PDB entry 7L09 | electron microscopy, 3.10 A resolution | chains A and B of the 7 polymer chains in the assembly

== Chain A (and B) ==
Name: Spike glycoprotein
From: Severe acute respiratory syndrome coronavirus 2
Notes: chain B of this document is another copy of the same molecule, construct and numbering; everything in this record applies to it too
Reference sequence: P0DTC2 (SPIKE_SARS2); residue numbers follow UniProt; this construct covers 27-1147
Chain sequence (1121 residues; numbered 27 to 1147; the number before each row is that of its first residue):
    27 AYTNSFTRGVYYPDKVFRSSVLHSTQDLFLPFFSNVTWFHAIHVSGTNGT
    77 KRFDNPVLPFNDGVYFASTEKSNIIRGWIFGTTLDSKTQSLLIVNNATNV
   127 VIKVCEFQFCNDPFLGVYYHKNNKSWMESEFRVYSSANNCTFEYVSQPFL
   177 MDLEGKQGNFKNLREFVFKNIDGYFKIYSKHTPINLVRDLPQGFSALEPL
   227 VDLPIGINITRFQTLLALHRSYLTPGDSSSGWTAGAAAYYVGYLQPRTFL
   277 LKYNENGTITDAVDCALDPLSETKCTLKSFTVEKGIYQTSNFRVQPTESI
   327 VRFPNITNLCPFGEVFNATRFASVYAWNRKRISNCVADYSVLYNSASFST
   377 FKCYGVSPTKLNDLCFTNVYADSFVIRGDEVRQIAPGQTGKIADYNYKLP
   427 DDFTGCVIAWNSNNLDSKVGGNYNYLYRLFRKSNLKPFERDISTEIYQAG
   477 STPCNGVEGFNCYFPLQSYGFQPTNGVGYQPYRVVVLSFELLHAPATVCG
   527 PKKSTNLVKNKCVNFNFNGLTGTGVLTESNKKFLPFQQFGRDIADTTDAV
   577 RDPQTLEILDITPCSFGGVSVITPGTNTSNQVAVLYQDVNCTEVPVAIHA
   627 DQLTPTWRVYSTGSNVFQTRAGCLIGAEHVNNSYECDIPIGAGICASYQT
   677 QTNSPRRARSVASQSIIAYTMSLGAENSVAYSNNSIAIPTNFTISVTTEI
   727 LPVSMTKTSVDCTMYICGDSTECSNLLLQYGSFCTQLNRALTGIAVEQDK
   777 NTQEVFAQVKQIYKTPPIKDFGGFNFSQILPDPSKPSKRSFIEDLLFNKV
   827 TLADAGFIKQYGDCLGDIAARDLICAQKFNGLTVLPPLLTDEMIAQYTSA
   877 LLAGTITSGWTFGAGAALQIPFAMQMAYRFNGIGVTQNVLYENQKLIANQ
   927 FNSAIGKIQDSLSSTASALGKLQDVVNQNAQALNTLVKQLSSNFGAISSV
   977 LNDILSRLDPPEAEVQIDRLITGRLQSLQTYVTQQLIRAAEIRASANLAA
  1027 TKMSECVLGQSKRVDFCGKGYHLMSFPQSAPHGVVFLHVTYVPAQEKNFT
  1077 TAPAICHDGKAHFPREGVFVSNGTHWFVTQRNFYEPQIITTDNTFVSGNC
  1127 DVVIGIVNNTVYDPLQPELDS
Not modelled in the structure: 70-79, 144-164, 173-185, 246-262, 445-446, 455-461, 469-488, 502, 621-640, 677-688, 828-853
Construct notes: conflict P986 (Lys in P0DTC2), P987 (Val in P0DTC2)
Curated features (UniProtKB/Swiss-Prot):
  - region: N280 to C301 (Putative superantigen), R403 to D405 (Integrin-binding motif), N448 to F456 (Immunodominant HLA epitope recognized by the CD8+), P681 to A684 (Putative superantigen), S816 to Y837 (Fusion peptide 1), K835 to F855 (Fusion peptide 2)
  - site (Cleavage): R685, S686, R815, S816
  - glycosylation: N61 (N-linked (GlcNAc...) (hybrid) asparagine), N74 (N-linked (GlcNAc...) (complex) asparagine), N122 (N-linked (GlcNAc...) (hybrid) asparagine), N149 (N-linked (GlcNAc...) (complex) asparagine), N165 (N-linked (GlcNAc...) (complex) asparagine), N234 (N-linked (GlcNAc...) (high mannose) asparagine), N282 (N-linked (GlcNAc...) (complex) asparagine), T323 (O-linked (GalNAc) threonine), S325 (O-linked (HexNAc...) serine), N331 (N-linked (GlcNAc...) (complex) asparagine), N343 (N-linked (GlcNAc...) (complex) asparagine), N603 (N-linked (GlcNAc...) (hybrid) asparagine), N616 (N-linked (GlcNAc...) (complex) asparagine), N657 (N-linked (GlcNAc...) (complex) asparagine), T676 (O-linked (GlcNAc...) threonine), T678 (O-linked (GlcNAc...) threonine), N709 (N-linked (GlcNAc...) (high mannose) asparagine), N717 (N-linked (GlcNAc...) (hybrid) asparagine), N801 (N-linked (GlcNAc...) (hybrid) asparagine), N1074 (N-linked (GlcNAc...) (hybrid) asparagine) and 2 more in UniProt
  - natural variant: Q52 (Q52H: In strain: Omicron/EG.5.1), A67 (A67V: In strain: Eta/B.1.525, Omicron/BA.1), H69 to V70 (deletion: In strain: Alpha/B.1.1.7, Eta/B.1.525 and 5 more), G75 (G75V: In strain: Lambda/C.37), T76 (T76I: In strain: Lambda/C.37), D80 (D80A: In strain: Beta/B.1.351), V83 (V83A: In strain: Omicron/XBB.1.5, Omicron/EG.5.1), T95 (T95I: In strain: Iota/B.1.526, Mu/B.1.621 and 2 more), R102 (R102I: In strain: A23.1), D138 (D138Y: In strain: Gamma/P.1), G142 to Y145 (sequence variant, change not given here; In strain: Omicron/BA.1), G142 (G142D: In strain: Kappa/B.1.617.1, Omicron/BA.2 and 7 more), 74 further natural variant entries in UniProt
  - mutagenesis: H69 to V70 (Increased incorporation of cleaved spike into virions), N121 (N121Q: Partial loss of biliverdin affinity), R190 (R190K: Partial loss of biliverdin affinity), N234 (N234Q: Increased resistance to neutralizing antibodies), N331 (N331Q: Reduced viral infectivity), N343 (N343Q: Reduced viral infectivity), L452 (L452R: Increased resistance to neutralizing antibodies. Decreases HLA binding to NF9 epitope. Increased binding affinity to human ACE2), Y453 (Y453F: Decreased HLA binding to NF9 epitope. Increased binding affinity to human ACE2), A475 (A475V: Increased resistance to neutralizing antibodies), V483 (V483A: Increased resistance to neutralizing antibodies), E484 (E484D: Increased replication in human TMEM106B overexpressing cells), F490 (F490L: Increased resistance to neutralizing antibodies and human covalescent sera neutralization), 14 further mutagenesis entries in UniProt
Disulfide bonds: C131-C166, C291-C301, C336-C361, C379-C432, C391-C525, C538-C590, C617-C649, C662-C671, C738-C760, C743-C749, C1032-C1043, C1082-C1126
Glycans and other covalent adducts: N-acetylglucosamine (NAG) linked to N61, N122, N165, N282, N331, N343, N616, N657, N709, N1074, N1098; glycan linked to N717, N801
What the authors report for this chain:
  - mutagenesis - N709A: decreased binding to 2G12 heavy chain
  - binding site for N-acetylglucosamine: Q926

== How chain A and chain B interact ==
Pairs across the interface (183; chain A residue first):
  Q314(A) - S735(B)
  N317(A) - D737(B)
  R319(A) - M740(B)
  R319(A) - D745(B)  salt bridge
  R355(A) - Y200(B)  hydrogen bond
  G381(A) - L984(B)
  V382(A) - R983(B)
  S383(A) - R983(B)  hydrogen bond (backbone-backbone)
  S383(A) - L984(B)
  S383(A) - D985(B)  hydrogen bond (side chain-backbone)
  T385(A) - D985(B)  hydrogen bond
  K386(A) - L981(B)
  K386(A) - S982(B)
  K386(A) - R983(B)
  K386(A) - L984(B)
  K386(A) - D985(B)
  L390(A) - R983(B)
  Y396(A) - Y200(B)
  Y396(A) - P230(B)
  T415(A) - Y369(B)  hydrogen bond
  G416(A) - Y369(B)
  K417(A) - N370(B)  hydrogen bond (side chain-backbone)
  Y421(A) - N370(B)  hydrogen bond
  L517(A) - R983(B)
  H519(A) - D979(B)  salt bridge
  A520(A) - K41(B)
  L546(A) - D979(B)
  T547(A) - N978(B)  hydrogen bond (backbone-side chain)
  G548(A) - N978(B)
  K558(A) - F43(B)
  K558(A) - N282(B)
  F559(A) - F43(B)  hydrophobic
  L560(A) - Y38(B)
  F562(A) - Y38(B)  hydrophobic
  F562(A) - D40(B)
  F562(A) - K41(B)
  F562(A) - E224(B)
  F562(A) - P225(B)  hydrophobic
  Q563(A) - K41(B)
  Q563(A) - V42(B)  hydrogen bond (side chain-backbone)
  Q563(A) - F43(B)
  Q564(A) - K41(B)  hydrogen bond (backbone-backbone)
  F565(A) - K41(B)
  F565(A) - V42(B)
  F565(A) - F43(B)  hydrogen bond (backbone-backbone)
  G566(A) - F43(B)
  R567(A) - V42(B)
  R567(A) - F43(B)  hydrogen bond (backbone-backbone)
  D568(A) - K854(B)  salt bridge
  I569(A) - V47(B)  hydrophobic
  I569(A) - K964(B)
  A570(A) - N856(B)
  A570(A) - V963(B)  hydrophobic
  A570(A) - L966(B)  hydrophobic
  A570(A) - S967(B)
  D571(A) - S967(B)
  D571(A) - S975(B)  hydrogen bond
  D571(A) - V976(B)
  T588(A) - F855(B)
  P589(A) - F855(B)  hydrophobic
  F592(A) - M740(B)  hydrophobic
  F592(A) - G857(B)
  Q613(A) - L861(B)
  A647(A) - P862(B)  hydrophobic
  C662(A) - L864(B)  hydrophobic
  P665(A) - L864(B)  hydrophobic
  G667(A) - P863(B)
  G667(A) - L864(B)
  A668(A) - P863(B)  hydrogen bond (backbone-backbone)
  A668(A) - L864(B)
  A668(A) - T866(B)
  G669(A) - L864(B)  hydrogen bond (backbone-backbone)
  G669(A) - T866(B)
  G669(A) - M869(B)
  I670(A) - L864(B)
  T696(A) - M869(B)
  M697(A) - M869(B)  hydrophobic
  L699(A) - M869(B)  hydrophobic
  L699(A) - Q872(B)
  L699(A) - Y873(B)  hydrogen bond (backbone-side chain)
  A701(A) - Q787(B)
  A701(A) - I788(B)  hydrogen bond (backbone-backbone)
  E702(A) - I788(B)
  E702(A) - K790(B)  salt bridge
  N703(A) - Q787(B)  hydrogen bond
  N703(A) - I788(B)  hydrogen bond (backbone-backbone)
  N703(A) - Y789(B)
  N703(A) - K790(B)  hydrogen bond (backbone-backbone)
  S704(A) - K790(B)
  V705(A) - Y789(B)  hydrophobic
  V705(A) - K790(B)
  V705(A) - T883(B)
  V705(A) - A893(B)  hydrophobic
  A706(A) - Q895(B)
  Y707(A) - P792(B)  hydrophobic
  Y707(A) - D796(B)  hydrogen bond (side chain-backbone)
  Y707(A) - F797(B)
  Y707(A) - T883(B)
  Y707(A) - Q895(B)
  Y707(A) - I896(B)
  Y707(A) - F898(B)  hydrogen bond (side chain-backbone)
  N709(A) - D796(B)
  N709(A) - P897(B)
  S711(A) - Q895(B)  hydrogen bond
  S711(A) - I896(B)
  S711(A) - P897(B)
  I712(A) - Q895(B)
  I712(A) - I896(B)  hydrophobic
  I712(A) - Y904(B)
  A713(A) - L894(B)
  A713(A) - Q895(B)  hydrogen bond (backbone-backbone)
  P715(A) - L894(B)
  Q957(A) - R765(B)
  T961(A) - S758(B)
  T961(A) - Q762(B)
  Q965(A) - Y756(B)
  Q965(A) - G757(B)
  Q965(A) - S758(B)  hydrogen bond (side chain-backbone)
  Q965(A) - F759(B)
  S968(A) - Q755(B)
  S968(A) - Y756(B)
  S968(A) - G757(B)  hydrogen bond (side chain-backbone)
  N969(A) - Q755(B)
  F970(A) - Q755(B)  hydrogen bond (backbone-backbone)
  F970(A) - Y756(B)  hydrophobic
  F970(A) - F759(B)  hydrophobic
  G971(A) - Q755(B)
  P987(A) - G413(B)
  G999(A) - F759(B)
  Q1002(A) - F759(B)
  Q1002(A) - Q1005(B)  hydrogen bond
  S1003(A) - F759(B)
  T1006(A) - F759(B)
  T1006(A) - Q762(B)
  T1009(A) - T1009(B)
  Q1010(A) - A766(B)
  Q1010(A) - L1012(B)
  I1013(A) - L1012(B)  hydrophobic
  I1013(A) - I1013(B)  hydrophobic
  E1017(A) - R1019(B)  salt bridge
  R1039(A) - T1027(B)
  R1039(A) - E1031(B)  salt bridge
  R1039(A) - R1039(B)
  V1040(A) - S1030(B)
  V1040(A) - E1031(B)
  V1040(A) - G1035(B)
  D1041(A) - G889(B)
  D1041(A) - S1030(B)
  D1041(A) - L1034(B)
  K1045(A) - G889(B)
  K1045(A) - A890(B)
  G1046(A) - A890(B)  hydrogen bond (backbone-backbone)
  Y1047(A) - W886(B)
  Y1047(A) - A890(B)  hydrophobic
  V1068(A) - A890(B)
  E1072(A) - A892(B)
  E1072(A) - L894(B)
  N1074(A) - Q895(B)  hydrogen bond
  T1077(A) - P897(B)
  T1077(A) - M900(B)  hydrogen bond
  A1078(A) - M900(B)
  P1079(A) - M900(B)  hydrophobic
  P1079(A) - Y917(B)  hydrophobic
  F1089(A) - Q913(B)
  F1089(A) - N914(B)
  F1089(A) - Y917(B)  hydrophobic
  P1090(A) - Q913(B)  hydrogen bond (backbone-side chain)
  V1094(A) - M900(B)  hydrophobic
  V1094(A) - Y904(B)
  R1107(A) - Y904(B)
  F1121(A) - T912(B)
  F1121(A) - Q913(B)
  F1121(A) - N914(B)
  S1123(A) - N914(B)  hydrogen bond
  S1123(A) - E918(B)  hydrogen bond
  S1123(A) - E1111(B)
  V1128(A) - E918(B)
  V1129(A) - Y917(B)  hydrophobic
  I1130(A) - K921(B)
  L1141(A) - L1141(B)  hydrophobic
  L1141(A) - E1144(B)
  L1145(A) - E1144(B)
  L1145(A) - L1145(B)  hydrophobic
Other interface residues (no listed pair), chain A (115 interface residues in all): R357, P521, G545, K557, R646, I666, C671, G700, S708, N710, D985, F1042, P1069, R1091, F1095, G1124
Other interface residues (no listed pair), chain B (103 interface residues in all): A372, T415, D427, K786, T859, I882, T887, G891, Q920, E988, L1001

== In short ==
115 residues of chain A and 103 residues of chain B are in contact, with 34 hydrogen bonds and 6 salt bridges.
Polar pairs include R319(A)-D745(B), H519(A)-D979(B) and D568(A)-K854(B). The paper reports a binding site for
N-acetylglucosamine at Q926(A); N709A of chain A reduces binding to 2G12 heavy chain.
Both chains are Spike glycoprotein (Severe acute respiratory syndrome coronavirus 2). Entry 7L09 (Cryo-EM
structure of SARS-CoV-2 2P S ectodomain bound domain-swapped antibody 2G12 from masked 3D refinement) was
determined by electron microscopy (same publication as 6VTU, 6XRJ, 7L02, 7L06, 7L6M, 7L6O, 7LU9 and 7LUA).
